Entry 6E2F (electron microscopy, 3.90 A resolution); this record covers chains D and E of the 5 polymer chains in the assembly.

# Chain D
Molecule: Transient receptor potential cation channel subfamily V member 6
Source organism: Homo sapiens
UniProtKB: Q9H1D0 (TRPV6_HUMAN); residues 1-725 here correspond to UniProt positions 41-765 (UniProt number = residue number + 40)
Sequence (725 residues; each row starts with the number of its first residue):
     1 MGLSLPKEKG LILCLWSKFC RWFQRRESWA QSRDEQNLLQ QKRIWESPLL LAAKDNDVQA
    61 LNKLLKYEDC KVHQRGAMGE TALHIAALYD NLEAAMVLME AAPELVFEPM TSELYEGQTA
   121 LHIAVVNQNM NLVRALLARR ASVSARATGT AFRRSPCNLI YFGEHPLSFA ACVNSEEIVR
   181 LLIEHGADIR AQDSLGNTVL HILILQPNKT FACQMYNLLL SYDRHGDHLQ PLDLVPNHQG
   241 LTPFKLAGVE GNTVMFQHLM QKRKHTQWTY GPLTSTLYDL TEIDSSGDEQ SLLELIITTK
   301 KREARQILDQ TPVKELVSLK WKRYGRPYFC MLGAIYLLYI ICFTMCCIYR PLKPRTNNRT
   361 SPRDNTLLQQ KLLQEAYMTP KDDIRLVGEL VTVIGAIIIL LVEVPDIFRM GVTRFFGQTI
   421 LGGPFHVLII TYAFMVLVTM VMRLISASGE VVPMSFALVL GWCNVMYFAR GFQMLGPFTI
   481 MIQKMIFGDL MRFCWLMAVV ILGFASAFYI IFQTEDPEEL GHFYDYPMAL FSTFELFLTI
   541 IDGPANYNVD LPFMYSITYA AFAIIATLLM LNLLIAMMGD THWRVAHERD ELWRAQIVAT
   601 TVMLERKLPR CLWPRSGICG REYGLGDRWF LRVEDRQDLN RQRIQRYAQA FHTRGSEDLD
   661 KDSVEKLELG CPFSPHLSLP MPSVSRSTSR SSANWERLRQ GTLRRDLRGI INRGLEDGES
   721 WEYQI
Not modelled in the structure: 1-27, 641-725
Bound ions: Ca2+: Asp542 (shared with 1 residue of chain A; 1 residue of chain B)
Swiss-Prot annotation at these positions:
  - region: Glu93 to Pro103 (Interaction with calmodulin), Val598 to Val602 (Interaction with S100A10), Ser691 to Ile711 (Interaction with calmodulin)
  - motif: Ile541 to Ala545 (Selectivity filter)
  - binding site (Ca(2+)): Asp542
  - modified residue: Tyr161 (Phosphotyrosine), Thr702 (Phosphothreonine)
  - glycosylation: Asn358 (N-linked (GlcNAc...) asparagine)

# Chain E
Molecule: Calmodulin-1
Source organism: Homo sapiens
UniProtKB: P0DP23 (CALM1_HUMAN); residues 0-148 here correspond to UniProt positions 1-149 (UniProt number = residue number + 1)
Sequence (149 residues; numbered 0 to 148; the number before each row is that of its first residue; numbering starts at 0):
     0 MADQLTEEQI AEFKEAFSLF DKDGDGTITT KELGTVMRSL GQNPTEAELQ DMINEVDADG
    60 NGTIDFPEFL TMMARKMKDT DSEEEIREAF RVFDKDGNGY ISAAELRHVM TNLGEKLTDE
   120 EVDEMIREAD IDGDGQVNYE EFVQMMTAK
Not modelled in the structure: 0
Bound ions: Ca2+ site 1: Asp20, Thr26, Glu31; Ca2+ site 2: Asp56, Asp58, Asn60, Thr62, Glu67; Ca2+ site 3: Asp93, Asp95, Asn97, Tyr99, Glu104; Ca2+ site 4: Asp129, Asp131, Asp133, Gln135, Asn137, Glu140
Swiss-Prot annotation at these positions:
  - binding site (Ca(2+)): Asp20, Asp22, Asp24, Thr26, Glu31, Asp56, Asp58, Asn60, Thr62, Glu67, Asp93, Asp95, Asn97, Tyr99, Glu104, Asp129, Asp131, Asp133, Gln135, Glu140
  - modified residue: Ala1 (N-acetylalanine), Lys21 (N6-acetyllysine), Thr44 (Phosphothreonine), Ser81 (Phosphoserine), Lys94 (N6-acetyllysine), Tyr99 (Phosphotyrosine), Ser101 (Phosphoserine), Thr110 (Phosphothreonine), Lys115 (N6,N6,N6-trimethyllysine), Tyr138 (Phosphotyrosine)
  - cross-link: Lys21 (Glycyl lysine isopeptide (Lys-Gly) (interchain with G-Cter in SUMO2))
Reported in the primary citation:
  - conformationally variable residues: Lys75 to Glu83

# Interface between chain D and chain E
Pairs across the interface (10; chain D residue first):
  Asn56(D) - Lys30(E)
  Asp90(D) - Lys30(E)
  Glu93(D) - Glu45(E)
  Asn127(D) - Arg37(E)  hydrogen bond (backbone-side chain)
  Gln128(D) - Ser38(E)  hydrogen bond (side chain-backbone)
  Asn129(D) - Arg37(E)  hydrogen bond (backbone-side chain)
  Met130(D) - Arg37(E)
  Asn131(D) - Asn42(E)
  Trp583(D) - Lys115(E)
  His587(D) - Glu120(E)
Interface residues without a listed pair, chain D (13 interface residues in all): Asn91, Leu92, Glu177
Interface residues without a listed pair, chain E (12 interface residues in all): Lys21, Thr34, Gly40, Leu116, Thr117

# Overview
The interface between chain D and chain E involves 13 residues on one side and 12 on the other; the contacts
include 3 hydrogen bonds. Polar pairs include Asn127(D)-Arg37(E), Gln128(D)-Ser38(E) and Asn129(D)-Arg37(E).
Curated annotation (UniProt) lists Ca2+-binding residue Asp542(D) on chain D; 20 Ca2+-binding residues on
chain E. From the paper: conformational variability at Lys75(E).
Chain D is Transient receptor potential cation channel subfamily V member 6 and chain E is Calmodulin-1, both
from Homo sapiens; the structure, Cryo-EM structure of human TRPV6 in complex with Calmodulin, was determined
by electron microscopy, deposited together with 6E2G.
